Entry 6X0K (X-ray diffraction, 2.23 A resolution); this record covers chains B and C of the 4 polymer chains in the assembly.

[Chain B (and C)]
Protein: L-ornithine N(5)-monooxygenase
From: Aspergillus fumigatus
Notes: EC 1.14.13.196; engineered mutation(s): residues 1-28 deleted; chain C of this document is another copy of the same molecule, construct and numbering; everything in this record applies to it too
UniProtKB: E9QYP0 (SIDA_ASPFU); residues 29-501 here = UniProt positions 29-501
Chain sequence (494 residues; row label = number of the first residue in the row):
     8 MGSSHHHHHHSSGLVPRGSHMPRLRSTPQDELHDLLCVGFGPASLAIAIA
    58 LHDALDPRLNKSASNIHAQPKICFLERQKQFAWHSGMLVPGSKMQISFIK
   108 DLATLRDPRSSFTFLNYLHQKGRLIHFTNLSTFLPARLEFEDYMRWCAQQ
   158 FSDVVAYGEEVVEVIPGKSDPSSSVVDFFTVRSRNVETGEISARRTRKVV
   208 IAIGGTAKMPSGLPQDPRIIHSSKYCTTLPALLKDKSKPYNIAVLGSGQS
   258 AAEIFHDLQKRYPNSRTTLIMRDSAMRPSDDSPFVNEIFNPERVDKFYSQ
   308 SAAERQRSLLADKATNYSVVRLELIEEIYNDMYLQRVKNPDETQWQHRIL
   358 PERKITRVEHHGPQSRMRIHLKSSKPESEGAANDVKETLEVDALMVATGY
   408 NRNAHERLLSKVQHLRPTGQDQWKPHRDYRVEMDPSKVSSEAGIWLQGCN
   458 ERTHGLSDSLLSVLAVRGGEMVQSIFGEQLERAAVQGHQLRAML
Unresolved in the structure: 8-30, 69-75, 384-392, 489-501 (chain C: 8-30, 69-75, 177-179, 367-372, 384-392, 489-501)
Sequence notes: initiating methionine (8); expression tag (9-28)
Small-molecule neighbours:
  - dihydroflavine-adenine dinucleotide (FDA): V45, G46, F47, G48, P49, A50, L82, E83, R84, Q85, W90, H91, M94, M101, Q102, I103, R144, E166, E167, V168, A209, I210, G211, G212, Y407, R409, L415, G455, S466, L467, L468, S469
  - L-ornithine (ORN): Q102, I103, K107, D288, N293, F296, T322, N323, L467, S469
What the authors report for this chain:
  - binding site for L-ornithine: N293, N323
  - mutagenesis - Y324A: abolished expression
  - mutagenesis - Y324F (35-fold): decreased catalytic activity on NADPH
  - mutagenesis - H91A: unchanged catalytic activity
  - mutagenesis - Y324F (10-fold): decreased binding to L-Orn
  - mutagenesis - Y324F (10-fold): decreased binding to NADPH

[Chain B / chain C interface]
Residue-residue contacts (37):
  A282(B) with F291(C), hydrophobic; V292(C)
  M283(B) with S289(C); F291(C), hydrophobic; V292(C)
  R284(B) with V292(C); A318(C); D319(C), salt bridge
  P285(B) with D287(C); S289(C)
  D287(B) with P285(C)
  S289(B) with P285(C); L329(C)
  P290(B) with I332(C); Y336(C), hydrophobic
  F291(B) with A282(C), hydrophobic; M283(C), hydrophobic; I332(C), hydrophobic; Y336(C), hydrophobic; M339(C), hydrophobic; I356(C), hydrophobic
  V292(B) with A282(C), hydrophobic; M283(C)
  E294(B) with Y336(C)
  E311(B) with K382(C); P383(C)
  A318(B) with R284(C), hydrogen bond (backbone-side chain)
  D319(B) with R284(C), salt bridge
  L329(B) with S289(C)
  I332(B) with P290(C); F291(C)
  Y336(B) with P290(C), hydrophobic; F291(C), hydrophobic; E294(C), hydrogen bond
  I356(B) with F291(C), hydrophobic
  P383(B) with E311(C); R314(C)
Other interface residues (no listed pair), chain B (24 interface residues in all): Q307, R314, E333, I335, M339, K382
Other interface residues (no listed pair), chain C (24 interface residues in all): E333, I335, E359

[Summary]
The chain B/chain C interface involves 24 residues from each chain; the contacts include 2 hydrogen bonds and
2 salt bridges. Polar pairs include R284(B)-D319(C), A318(B)-R284(C) and Y336(B)-E294(C). The paper reports a
binding site for L-ornithine at N293(B) and N323(B); Y324A of chain B abolishes expression; 3 substitutions
were tested in all.
Both chains are L-ornithine N(5)-monooxygenase (Aspergillus fumigatus). Entry 6X0K (Structure of
dithionite-reduced SidA ornithine hydroxylase with the FAD "in" and complexed with L-ornithine) was determined
by X-ray diffraction, deposited together with 6X0H, 6X0I and 6X0J.
